8J5X - chain A; structure by X-ray diffraction, 2.09 A resolution.

# Chain A
Name: High affinity nerve growth factor receptor
Organism: Homo sapiens
Notes: EC 2.7.10.1
UniProtKB: P04629 (NTRK1_HUMAN); residue numbers follow UniProt; this construct covers 498-796
Sequence (299 residues; numbered 498 to 796; the number before each row is that of its first residue):
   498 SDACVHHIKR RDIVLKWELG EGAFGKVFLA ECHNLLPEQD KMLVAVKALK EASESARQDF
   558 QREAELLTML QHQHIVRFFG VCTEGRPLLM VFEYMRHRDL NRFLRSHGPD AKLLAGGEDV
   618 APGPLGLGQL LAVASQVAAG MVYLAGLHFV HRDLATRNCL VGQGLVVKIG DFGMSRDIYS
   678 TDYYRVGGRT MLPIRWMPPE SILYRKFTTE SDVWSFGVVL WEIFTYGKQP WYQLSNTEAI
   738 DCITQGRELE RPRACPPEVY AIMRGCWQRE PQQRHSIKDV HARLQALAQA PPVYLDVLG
Disordered / not traced: 498-499, 796
Differences from the reference sequence: engineered mutation R595 (Gly in P04629)
UniProt features mapped onto this chain:
  - motif (DXXLL): D537 to V541, D607 to L611
  - active site: D650 (Proton acceptor)
  - binding site (ATP): L516 to V524, K544
  - site: Y791 (Interaction with PLCG1)
  - modified residue (Phosphotyrosine): Y676, Y680, Y681, Y791
Ligand contacts: A4U (N-(3-cyclopropyl-5-((4-methylpiperazin-1-yl)methyl)phenyl)-4^6-methyl-14-oxo-5-oxa-13-aza-1(3,6)-imidazo[1,2-b]pyridazina-4(1,3)-benzenacyclotetradecaphan-2-yne-4^5-carboxamide): L516, G517, E518, G519, G522, V524, A542, K544, E560, L563, L564, L567, I572, V573, F589, E590, Y591, M592, R595, F646, H648, L657, I666, G667, D668, F669, R673

# Overview
Ligands of chain A: compound A4U. Curated annotation (UniProt) lists active-site residue D650 and 10
ATP-binding residues.
Chain A is High affinity nerve growth factor receptor (Homo sapiens); the structure, The crystal structure of
TrkA(G595R) kinase in complex with
N-(3-cyclopropyl-5-((4-methylpiperazin-1-yl)methyl)phenyl)-4^6-methyl-14-oxo-5-oxa-13-aza-1(3,6)-imidazo[1,2-b]pyridazina-4(1,3)-benzenacyclotetradecaphan-2-yne-4^5-carboxamide,
was determined by X-ray diffraction, deposited together with 8J5W, 8J61 and 8J63.
